9J03 - chains C and B of the 4 polymer chains in the assembly; structure by electron microscopy, 2.70 A resolution.

== Chain C ==
Protein: Lymphocyte antigen 96
From: Homo sapiens
Reference sequence: B3Y6A6 (B3Y6A6_PANTR); numbering as in UniProt (aligned over 19-160)
Sequence (142 residues; numbered 19 to 160; the number before each row is that of its first residue):
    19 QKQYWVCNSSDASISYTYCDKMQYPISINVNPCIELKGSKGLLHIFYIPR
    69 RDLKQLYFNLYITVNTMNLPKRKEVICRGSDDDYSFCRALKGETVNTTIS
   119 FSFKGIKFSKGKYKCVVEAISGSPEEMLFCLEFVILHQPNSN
Disordered / not traced: 159-160
Disulfide bonds: Cys25-Cys51, Cys37-Cys148, Cys95-Cys105
Glycans and other covalent adducts: N-acetylglucosamine (NAG) linked to Asn26; glycan linked to Asn114
Ligand contacts: (3R)-3-(dodecanoyloxy)tetradecanoic acid / glucosamine 4-phosphate / X6Z: Ile32, Ile46, Val48, Ile52, Leu54, Leu61, Ile63, Tyr65, Phe76, Leu78, Ile80, Arg90, Glu92, Ile94, Tyr102, Phe104, Ile117, Ser118, Phe119, Ser120, Phe121, Lys122, Ile124, Phe126, Tyr131, Cys133, Phe151, Ile153

== Chain B ==
Protein: Toll-like receptor 4
From: Homo sapiens
Reference sequence: O00206 (TLR4_HUMAN); residue numbers follow UniProt; this construct covers 27-631
Sequence (605 residues; each row starts with the number of its first residue):
    27 EPCVEVVPNITYQCMELNFYKIPDNLPFSTKNLDLSFNPLRHLGSYSFFS
    77 FPELQVLDLSRCEIQTIEDGAYQSLSHLSTLILTGNPIQSLALGAFSGLS
   127 SLQKLVAVETNLASLENFPIGHLKTLKELNVAHNLIQSFKLPEYFSNLTN
   177 LEHLDLSSNKIQSIYCTDLRVLHQMPLLNLSLDLSLNPMNFIQPGAFKEI
   227 RLHKLTLRNNFDSLNVMKTCIQGLAGLEVHRLVLGEFRNEGNLEKFDKSA
   277 LEGLCNLTIEEFRLAYLDYYLDDIIDLFNCLTNVSSFSLVSVTIERVKDF
   327 SYNFGWQHLELVNCKFGQFPTLKLKSLKRLTFTSNKGGNAFSEVDLPSLE
   377 FLDLSRNGLSFKGCCSQSDFGTTSLKYLDLSFNGVITMSSNFLGLEQLEH
   427 LDFQHSNLKQMSEFSVFLSLRNLIYLDISHTHTRVAFNGIFNGLSSLEVL
   477 KMAGNSFQENFLPDIFTELRNLTFLDLSQCQLEQLSPTAFNSLSSLQVLN
   527 MSHNNFFSLDTFPYKCLNSLQVLDYSLNHIMTSKKQELQHFPSSLAFLNL
   577 TQNDFACTCEHQSFLQWIKDQRQLLVEVERMECATPSDKQGMPVLSLNIT
   627 CQMNK
Disordered / not traced: 628-631
Disulfide bonds: Cys29-Cys40, Cys281-Cys306, Cys583-Cys609, Cys585-Cys627
Glycans and other covalent adducts: N-acetylglucosamine (NAG) linked to Asn205, Asn497, Asn526, Asn575
Ligand contacts:
  - (3R)-3-(dodecanoyloxy)tetradecanoic acid / glucosamine 4-phosphate / X6Z, molecule 1: Arg264, Lys341, Lys362
  - (3R)-3-(dodecanoyloxy)tetradecanoic acid / glucosamine 4-phosphate / X6Z, molecule 2: Ser415, Gln436, Glu439, Phe440

== Interface between chain C and chain B ==
Residue-residue contacts - 16 pairs, chain C then chain B:
  Val82(C) - Phe463(B)  hydrophobic
  Met85(C) - Phe463(B)  hydrophobic
  Met85(C) - Asn464(B)
  Met85(C) - Gly465(B)
  Asn86(C) - Phe463(B)
  Leu87(C) - Ser438(B)
  Leu87(C) - Glu439(B)
  Leu87(C) - Phe463(B)  hydrophobic
  Arg90(C) - Glu439(B)  salt bridge
  Gly123(C) - Ser415(B)
  Gly123(C) - Ser416(B)  hydrogen bond (backbone-side chain)
  Ile124(C) - Ser415(B)
  Ile124(C) - Asn417(B)
  Ile124(C) - Phe440(B)  hydrophobic
  Lys125(C) - Asn417(B)  hydrogen bond (backbone-side chain)
  Lys125(C) - Leu444(B)
Also at the interface, not in a pair above, chain C (10 interface residues in all): Pro88, Phe126
Also at the interface, not in a pair above, chain B (13 interface residues in all): Ser445, Ala462, Asn468

== Summary ==
10 residues of chain C and 13 residues of chain B are in contact; the contacts include 2 hydrogen bonds and 1
salt bridge. Polar contacts include Arg90(C)-Glu439(B), Gly123(C)-Ser416(B) and Lys125(C)-Asn417(B).
Here chain C is Lymphocyte antigen 96 and chain B is Toll-like receptor 4, both from Homo sapiens. Entry 9J03
(Cyro-EM Structure of Human TLR4/MD-2/DLAM1 Complex) was determined by electron microscopy (same publication
as 8WRY, 8WSA, 8WTA, 8WQT and 8WO1).
